Entry 7R9P (X-ray diffraction, 2.27 A resolution); this record covers chains A and B.

== Chain A (and B) ==
Name: Hematopoietic progenitor kinase
Organism: Homo sapiens
Notes: EC 2.7.11.1; chain B of this document is another copy of the same molecule, construct and numbering; everything in this record applies to it too
Reference sequence: Q92918 (M4K1_HUMAN); residue numbers follow UniProt; this construct covers 2-293
Chain sequence (297 residues; numbered 0 to 296; the number before each row is that of its first residue; numbering starts at 0):
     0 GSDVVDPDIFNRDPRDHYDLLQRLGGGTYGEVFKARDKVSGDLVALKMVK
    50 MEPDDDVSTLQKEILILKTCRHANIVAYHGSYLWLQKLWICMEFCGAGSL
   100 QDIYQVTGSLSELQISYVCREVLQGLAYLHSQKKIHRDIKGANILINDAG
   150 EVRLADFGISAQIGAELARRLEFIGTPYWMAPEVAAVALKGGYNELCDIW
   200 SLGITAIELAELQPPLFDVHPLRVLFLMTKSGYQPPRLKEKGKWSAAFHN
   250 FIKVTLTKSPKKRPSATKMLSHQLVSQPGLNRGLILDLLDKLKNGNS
Disordered / not traced: 0-4, 51-53, 295-296 (chain B: 0-2, 294-296)
Construct notes: expression tag (0-1, 294-296); conflict Glu165 (Thr in Q92918), Glu171 (Ser in Q92918)
Small-molecule neighbours: 2WI (6-amino-2-fluoro-N,N-dimethyl-3-(4'-methylspiro[cyclopropane-1,3'-pyrrolo[2,3-b]pyridin]-5'-yl)benzamide): Gln21, Arg22, Leu23, Gly24, Tyr28, Val31, Ala44, Val75, Met91, Glu92, Phe93, Cys94, Gly95, Ala96, Gly97, Ser98, Asp101, Leu144, Ala154
Curated features (UniProtKB/Swiss-Prot):
  - active site: Asp137 (Proton acceptor)
  - binding site (ATP): Leu23 to Val31, Lys46
  - modified residue: Thr175 (Phosphothreonine)
Reported in the primary citation:
  - binding site for 2WI: Tyr28, Val31, Asp101, Leu144

== Chain A / chain B interface ==
Contacting residue pairs (91; chain A residue first):
  Arg136(A) - Val183(B)
  Ile138(A) - Trp178(B)
  Lys139(A) - Thr175(B)  hydrogen bond
  Lys139(A) - Trp178(B)
  Glu165(A) - Arg169(B)  salt bridge
  Arg169(A) - Arg169(B)
  Leu170(A) - Leu221(B)  hydrophobic
  Ile173(A) - Leu224(B)  hydrophobic
  Pro176(A) - Pro220(B)
  Pro176(A) - Leu224(B)  hydrophobic
  Pro176(A) - Met227(B)
  Tyr177(A) - Ile203(B)
  Tyr177(A) - Pro213(B)  hydrophobic
  Tyr177(A) - Pro214(B)
  Tyr177(A) - Leu215(B)
  Tyr177(A) - Phe216(B)  hydrophobic
  Tyr177(A) - Val218(B)  hydrogen bond (side chain-backbone)
  Tyr177(A) - Pro220(B)
  Tyr177(A) - Val223(B)  hydrophobic
  Trp178(A) - Ile138(B)
  Trp178(A) - Lys139(B)
  Trp178(A) - Trp199(B)
  Trp178(A) - Ser200(B)  hydrogen bond (backbone-side chain)
  Trp178(A) - Ile203(B)
  Trp178(A) - Thr204(B)
  Trp178(A) - Glu207(B)  hydrogen bond
  Trp178(A) - Pro213(B)  hydrophobic
  Met179(A) - Trp199(B)  hydrogen bond (backbone-side chain)
  Met179(A) - Leu224(B)  hydrophobic
  Met179(A) - Met227(B)
  Ala180(A) - Cys196(B)  hydrophobic
  Ala180(A) - Trp199(B)
  Pro181(A) - Trp199(B)
  Pro181(A) - Met227(B)
  Pro181(A) - Lys257(B)
  Glu182(A) - Tyr192(B)
  Glu182(A) - Cys196(B)
  Glu182(A) - Pro259(B)
  Glu182(A) - Arg262(B)  salt bridge
  Val183(A) - Arg136(B)
  Val183(A) - Tyr192(B)  hydrophobic
  Val183(A) - Cys196(B)  hydrophobic
  Ala184(A) - Leu224(B)  hydrophobic
  Ala184(A) - Met227(B)  hydrophobic
  Ala184(A) - Thr228(B)
  Ala185(A) - Thr228(B)
  Val186(A) - Gly190(B)
  Val186(A) - Gly191(B)
  Leu188(A) - Leu224(B)
  Leu188(A) - Thr228(B)
  Lys189(A) - Thr228(B)  hydrogen bond (side chain-backbone)
  Gly190(A) - Val186(B)
  Gly191(A) - Val186(B)
  Tyr192(A) - Glu182(B)
  Tyr192(A) - Val183(B)  hydrophobic
  Cys196(A) - Ala180(B)  hydrophobic
  Cys196(A) - Val183(B)  hydrophobic
  Trp199(A) - Trp178(B)
  Trp199(A) - Met179(B)  hydrogen bond (side chain-backbone)
  Trp199(A) - Ala180(B)
  Trp199(A) - Pro181(B)
  Ser200(A) - Trp178(B)  hydrogen bond (side chain-backbone)
  Ile203(A) - Tyr177(B)
  Ile203(A) - Trp178(B)
  Thr204(A) - Trp178(B)
  Glu207(A) - Trp178(B)  hydrogen bond
  Pro213(A) - Tyr177(B)  hydrophobic
  Pro213(A) - Trp178(B)  hydrophobic
  Leu215(A) - Tyr177(B)
  Phe216(A) - Tyr177(B)  hydrogen bond (backbone-side chain)
  Val218(A) - Tyr177(B)  hydrogen bond (backbone-side chain)
  Pro220(A) - Gly174(B)
  Pro220(A) - Pro176(B)
  Pro220(A) - Tyr177(B)
  Leu221(A) - Leu170(B)
  Val223(A) - Tyr177(B)  hydrophobic
  Leu224(A) - Leu170(B)  hydrophobic
  Leu224(A) - Ile173(B)  hydrophobic
  Leu224(A) - Pro176(B)  hydrophobic
  Leu224(A) - Ala184(B)  hydrophobic
  Leu224(A) - Leu188(B)
  Phe225(A) - Leu188(B)
  Met227(A) - Pro176(B)
  Met227(A) - Met179(B)
  Met227(A) - Pro181(B)
  Met227(A) - Ala184(B)  hydrophobic
  Thr228(A) - Ala185(B)
  Thr228(A) - Lys189(B)
  Lys257(A) - Glu182(B)
  Pro259(A) - Glu182(B)
  Arg262(A) - Glu182(B)  salt bridge
Interface residues without a listed pair, chain A (47 interface residues in all): Gly174, Pro214, His219, Tyr232
Interface residues without a listed pair, chain B (49 interface residues in all): Gly140, Glu165, Leu195, His219, Phe225

== In short ==
47 residues of chain A face 49 of chain B across their interface, with 11 hydrogen bonds and 3 salt bridges.
Polar contacts include Glu165(A)-Arg169(B), Glu182(A)-Arg262(B) and Lys139(A)-Thr175(B). Chain A binds
compound 2WI. From the paper: a binding site for 2WI at Tyr28(A), Val31(A) and Asp101(A) among others.
Both chains are Hematopoietic progenitor kinase (Homo sapiens). Entry 7R9P (Crystal structure of HPK1 in
complex with compound 14) was determined by X-ray diffraction (same publication as 7R9L, 7R9N and 7R9T).
